6XSK - chains D and F of the 12 polymer chains in the assembly; structure by electron microscopy, 3.85 A resolution.

[Chain D (and F)]
Protein: Hemagglutinin HA2 chain
From: Influenza A virus (A/Solomon Islands/3/2006(H1N1))
Notes: chain F of this document is another copy of the same molecule, construct and numbering; everything in this record applies to it too
Reference sequence: A7Y8I1 (A7Y8I1_9INFA); residues 1-176 here correspond to UniProt positions 344-519 (UniProt number = residue number + 343)
Chain sequence (222 residues; row label = number of the first residue in the row):
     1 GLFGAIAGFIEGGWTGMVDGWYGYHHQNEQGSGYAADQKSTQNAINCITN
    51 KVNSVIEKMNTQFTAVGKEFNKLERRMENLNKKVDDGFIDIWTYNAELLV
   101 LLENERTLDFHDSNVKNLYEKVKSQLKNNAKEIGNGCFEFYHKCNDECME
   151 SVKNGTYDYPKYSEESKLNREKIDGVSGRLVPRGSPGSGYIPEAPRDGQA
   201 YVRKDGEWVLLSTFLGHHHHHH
Disordered / not traced: 1-6, 174-222
Construct notes: conflict Cys47 (Gly390 in A7Y8I1); expression tag (177-222)
Disulfides: Cys144-Cys148
Covalently attached groups: N-acetylglucosamine (NAG) linked to Asn154

[Interface between chain D and chain F]
Contacting residue pairs - 29 pairs, chain D then chain F:
  Val55(D) with Tyr94(F), hydrogen bond (backbone-side chain)
  Lys58(D) with Tyr94(F); Glu97(F), salt bridge
  Met59(D) with Asp90(F); Tyr94(F)
  Asn60(D) with Asp90(F)
  Gln62(D) with Asp86(F)
  Ala65(D) with Asn79(F); Lys83(F)
  Val66(D) with Lys83(F), hydrogen bond (backbone-side chain)
  Lys68(D) with Arg76(F), hydrogen bond (side chain-backbone); Asn79(F)
  Glu69(D) with Arg76(F)
  Glu74(D) with Arg76(F), salt bridge
  Met77(D) with Met77(F), hydrophobic
  Asn81(D) with Leu80(F); Lys83(F), hydrogen bond
  Val84(D) with Val84(F), hydrophobic
  Asp85(D) with Lys83(F), salt bridge
  Phe88(D) with Val84(F); Gly87(F); Phe88(F); Ile91(F), hydrophobic
  Trp92(D) with Asp90(F); Ile91(F), hydrophobic
  Leu99(D) with Tyr94(F)
  Glu103(D) with Leu102(F)
  Arg106(D) with Leu102(F); Arg106(F)
Other interface residues (no listed pair), chain D (23 interface residues in all): Thr64, Phe70, Leu80, Ile91
Other interface residues (no listed pair), chain F (17 interface residues in all): Leu98, Glu105

[Summary]
Chain D and chain F form an interface of 23 and 17 residues respectively; the contacts include 4 hydrogen
bonds and 3 salt bridges. Among the polar pairs are Lys58(D)-Glu97(F), Glu74(D)-Arg76(F) and
Asp85(D)-Lys83(F). N-acetylglucosamine is covalently linked to Asn154(D).
Both chains are Hemagglutinin HA2 chain (Influenza A virus (A/Solomon Islands/3/2006(H1N1))). Entry 6XSK
(Cryo-EM Structure of Vaccine-Elicited Rhesus Antibody 789-203-3C12 in Complex with Stabilized SI06 (A/Solomon
Islands/3/06) Influenza Hemagglutinin ...) was determined by electron microscopy.
